Entry 3H5F (X-ray diffraction, 1.86 A resolution); this record covers chains A and C of the 3 polymer chains in the assembly.

== Chain A (and C) ==
Name: COIL SER L16L-Pen
Notes: chain C of this document is another copy of the same molecule, construct and numbering; everything in this record applies to it too
Sequence (31 residues; row label = number of the first residue in the row; numbering starts at 0):
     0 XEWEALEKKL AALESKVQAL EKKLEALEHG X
Modified residues: ACE (acetyl group) at position 0; V16 (3-sulfanyl-l-valine; LE1); NH2 (amino group) at position 30
Metal / ion sites: Zn2+ site 1 near E24 (its only coordinating residue here); Zn2+ site 2 near H28 (its only coordinating residue here)

== How chain A and chain C interact ==
Contacting residue pairs (19; chain A residue first):
  W2(A) - E1(C)  hydrogen bond
  W2(A) - W2(C)  hydrophobic
  W2(A) - L5(C)  hydrophobic
  L5(A) - L5(C)  hydrophobic
  E6(A) - E1(C)
  E6(A) - L5(C)
  L9(A) - K8(C)
  L9(A) - L9(C)  hydrophobic
  L9(A) - L12(C)  hydrophobic
  V16(A) - L12(C)
  V16(A) - V16(C)
  V16(A) - L19(C)
  E20(A) - L19(C)
  L23(A) - L19(C)
  L23(A) - L26(C)
  E24(A) - K22(C)  salt bridge
  L26(A) - L26(C)
  E27(A) - K22(C)  salt bridge
  E27(A) - L26(C)
Interface residues without a listed pair, chain A (12 interface residues in all): E13, L19
Interface residues without a listed pair, chain C (12 interface residues in all): K15, L23

== In short ==
Chain A and chain C each contribute 12 residues to their interface, with 1 hydrogen bond and 2 salt bridges.
Among the polar pairs are E24(A)-K22(C), E27(A)-K22(C) and W2(A)-E1(C).
Chain A and chain C are both COIL SER L16L-Pen; the structure, Switching the Chirality of the Metal
Environment Alters the Coordination Mode in Designed Peptides, was determined by X-ray diffraction, deposited
together with 3H5G.
